Entry 9ATP (electron microscopy, 3.50 A resolution); this record covers chains A and L of the 6 polymer chains in the assembly.

Chain A:
Name: Spike glycoprotein
Organism: Severe acute respiratory syndrome coronavirus 2
UniProtKB: P0DTC2 (SPIKE_SARS2); aligned to UniProt positions 14-1207 over residues 14-1207 (the alignment contains insertions or deletions, so no single offset holds)
Amino-acid sequence (1230 residues; numbered 14 to 1243; the number before each row is that of its first residue):
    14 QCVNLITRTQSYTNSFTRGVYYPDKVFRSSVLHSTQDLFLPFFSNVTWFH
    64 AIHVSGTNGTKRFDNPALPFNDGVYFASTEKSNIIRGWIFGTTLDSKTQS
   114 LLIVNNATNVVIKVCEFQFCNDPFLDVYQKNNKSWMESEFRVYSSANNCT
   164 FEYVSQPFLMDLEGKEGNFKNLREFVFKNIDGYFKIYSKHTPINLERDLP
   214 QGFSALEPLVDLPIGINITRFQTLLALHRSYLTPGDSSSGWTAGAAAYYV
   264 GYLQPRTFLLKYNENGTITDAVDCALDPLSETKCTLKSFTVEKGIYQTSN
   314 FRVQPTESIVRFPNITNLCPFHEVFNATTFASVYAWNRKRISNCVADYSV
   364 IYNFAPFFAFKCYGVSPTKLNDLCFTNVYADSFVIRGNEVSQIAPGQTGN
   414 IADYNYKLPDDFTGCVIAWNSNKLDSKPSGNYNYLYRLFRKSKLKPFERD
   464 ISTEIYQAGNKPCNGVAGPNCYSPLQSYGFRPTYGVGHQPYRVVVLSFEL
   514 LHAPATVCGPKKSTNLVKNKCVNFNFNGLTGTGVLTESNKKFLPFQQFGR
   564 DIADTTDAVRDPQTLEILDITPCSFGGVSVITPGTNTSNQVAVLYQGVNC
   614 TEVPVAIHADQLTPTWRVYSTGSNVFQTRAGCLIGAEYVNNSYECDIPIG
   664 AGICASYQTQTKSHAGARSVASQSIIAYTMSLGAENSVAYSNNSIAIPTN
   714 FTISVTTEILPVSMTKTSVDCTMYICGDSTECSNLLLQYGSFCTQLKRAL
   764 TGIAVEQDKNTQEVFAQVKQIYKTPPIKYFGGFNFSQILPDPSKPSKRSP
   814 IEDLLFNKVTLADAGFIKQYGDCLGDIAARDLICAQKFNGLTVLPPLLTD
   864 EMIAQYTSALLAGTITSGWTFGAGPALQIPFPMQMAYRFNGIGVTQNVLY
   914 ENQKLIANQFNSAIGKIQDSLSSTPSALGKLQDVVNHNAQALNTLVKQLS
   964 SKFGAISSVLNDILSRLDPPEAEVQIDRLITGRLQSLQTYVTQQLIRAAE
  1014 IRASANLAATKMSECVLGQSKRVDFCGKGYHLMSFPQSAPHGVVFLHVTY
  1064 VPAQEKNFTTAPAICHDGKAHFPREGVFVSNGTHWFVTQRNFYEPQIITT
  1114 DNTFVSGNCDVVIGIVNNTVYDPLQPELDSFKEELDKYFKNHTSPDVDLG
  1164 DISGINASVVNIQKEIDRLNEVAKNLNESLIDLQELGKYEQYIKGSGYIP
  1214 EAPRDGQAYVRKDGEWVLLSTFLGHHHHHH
Unresolved in the structure: 14-21, 64-80, 141-149, 174-182, 241-254, 304-320, 526-1243
Disulfide bonds: C128-C162, C287-C297, C332-C357, C375-C428, C387-C521, C476-C484
Differences from the reference sequence: variant I19 (Thr in P0DTC2), S24 (Ala27 in P0DTC2), A80 (Val83 in P0DTC2), D139 (Gly142 in P0DTC2), Q142 (His146 in P0DTC2), E179 (Gln183 in P0DTC2), E209 (Val213 in P0DTC2), H335 (Gly339 in P0DTC2), T342 (Arg346 in P0DTC2), I364 (Leu368 in P0DTC2), F367 (Ser371 in P0DTC2), P369 (Ser373 in P0DTC2), F371 (Ser375 in P0DTC2), A372 (Thr376 in P0DTC2), N401 (Asp405 in P0DTC2), S404 (Arg408 in P0DTC2), N413 (Lys417 in P0DTC2), K436 (Asn440 in P0DTC2), P441 (Val445 in P0DTC2), S442 (Gly446 in P0DTC2), K456 (Asn460 in P0DTC2), N473 (Ser477 in P0DTC2), K474 (Thr478 in P0DTC2), A480 (Glu484 in P0DTC2), P482 (Phe486 in P0DTC2), S486 (Phe490 in P0DTC2), R494 (Gln498 in P0DTC2), Y497 (Asn501 in P0DTC2), H501 (Tyr505 in P0DTC2), G610 (Asp614 in P0DTC2), Y651 (His655 in P0DTC2), K675 (Asn679 in P0DTC2), H677 (Pro681 in P0DTC2), K760 (Asn764 in P0DTC2), Y792 (Asp796 in P0DTC2), H950 (Gln954 in P0DTC2), K965 (Asn969 in P0DTC2); engineered mutation A678 (Arg682 in P0DTC2), G679 (Arg683 in P0DTC2), P813 (Phe817 in P0DTC2), P888 (Ala892 in P0DTC2), P895 (Ala899 in P0DTC2), P938 (Ala942 in P0DTC2), P982 (Lys986 in P0DTC2), P983 (Val987 in P0DTC2); expression tag (1208-1243)
UniProt features mapped onto this chain:
  - glycosylation (N-linked (GlcNAc...) asparagine): N17 (complex), N122 (hybrid)

Chain L:
Name: Nanosota-3C
Organism: Vicugna pacos
Amino-acid sequence (136 residues; each row starts with the number of its first residue):
     1 QVQLQESGGGLVQAGGSLRLSCAASGSIFSPNTMGWFRQALGKQREGVAF
    51 ISSIASTSYWLPVKGRFTITRDNTKNTVHLQMNSLIPEDTAVYYCYAVDK
   101 SQDYWGQGTQVTVSSGGQHHHHHHGAYPYDVPDYAS
Unresolved in the structure: 116-136
Disulfide bonds: C22-C95

Interface between chain A and chain L:
Contacting residue pairs (5):
  S109(A) - S30(L)
  K110(A) - S30(L)  hydrogen bond (backbone-side chain)
  K110(A) - P31(L)
  T111(A) - S30(L)
  E129(A) - S30(L)
Also at the interface, not in a pair above, chain A (5 interface residues in all): Q112
Also at the interface, not in a pair above, chain L (5 interface residues in all): S53, I54, K100

Summary:
Chain A and chain L each contribute 5 residues to their interface, with 1 hydrogen bond. The hydrogen-bonded
pair is K110(A)-S30(L).
Chain A is Spike glycoprotein (Severe acute respiratory syndrome coronavirus 2) and chain L is Nanosota-3C
(Vicugna pacos); the structure, local refinement of XBB.1.5 spike/Nanosota-3C complex, was determined by
electron microscopy, deposited together with 9ATO.
